7NKP - chains Q and a of the 14 polymer chains in the assembly; structure by electron microscopy, 4.06 A resolution (low resolution: residue-level contacts below are approximate; hydrogen-bond / salt-bridge calls are withheld).

[Chain Q]
Name: ATP synthase subunit c
Organism: Mycolicibacterium smegmatis (strain ATCC 700084 / mc(2)155)
UniProt: A0R205 (A0R205_MYCS2); residues 1-86 here = UniProt positions 1-86
Sequence (86 residues; row label = number of the first residue in the row):
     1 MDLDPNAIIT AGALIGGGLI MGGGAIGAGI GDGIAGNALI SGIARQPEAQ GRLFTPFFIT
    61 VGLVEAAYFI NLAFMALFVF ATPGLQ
Unresolved in the structure: 1-2

[Chain a]
Name: ATP synthase subunit a
Organism: Mycolicibacterium smegmatis (strain ATCC 700084 / mc(2)155)
UniProt: A0R206 (A0R206_MYCS2); numbering as in UniProt (aligned over 1-252)
Sequence (252 residues; numbered 1 to 252; the number before each row is that of its first residue):
     1 MLAAEEGGAA IHVGHHTLVF ELFGMTFNGD TILATAVTAV IVIALAFYLR AKVTSTGVPS
    61 GVQLFWEALT IQMRQQIEGS IGMKIAPFVL PLSVTIFVFI LISNWLAVLP LQYGGADGAA
   121 AELYKAPASD INFVLALALF VFVCYHAAGI WRRGIVGHPI KVVKGHVAFL APINIVEELA
   181 KPISLALRLF GNIFAGGILV ALIAMFPWYI QWFPNAVWKT FDLFVGLIQA FIFSLLTILY
   241 FSQSMELDHE DH
Unresolved in the structure: 1-9, 248-252

[Chain Q / chain a interface]
Pairs across the interface (17):
  Thr55(Q) - Phe231(a)
  Phe58(Q) - Phe224(a)
  Phe58(Q) - Ile228(a)
  Ile59(Q) - Phe231(a)
  Ile59(Q) - Ile232(a)
  Ile59(Q) - Leu235(a)
  Gly62(Q) - Arg188(a)
  Gly62(Q) - Ile232(a)
  Leu63(Q) - Arg188(a)
  Leu63(Q) - Ile232(a)
  Ala66(Q) - Arg188(a)
  Phe69(Q) - Ala195(a)
  Ile70(Q) - Leu187(a)
  Ile70(Q) - Arg188(a)
  Ala73(Q) - Phe194(a)
  Ala76(Q) - Ile198(a)
  Phe80(Q) - Ile11(a)
Other interface residues (no listed pair), chain Q (13 interface residues in all): Leu72, Phe74
Other interface residues (no listed pair), chain a (14 interface residues in all): Val13, Gly191, Asn192

[In short]
13 residues of chain Q face 14 of chain a across their interface.
Chain Q is ATP synthase subunit c and chain a is ATP synthase subunit a, both from Mycolicibacterium smegmatis
(strain ATCC 700084 / mc(2)155); the structure, Mycobacterium smegmatis ATP synthase Fo state 2, was
determined by electron microscopy, deposited together with 7NJK, 7NJL, 7NJM, 7NJN, 7NJO, 7NJP and 20 further
entries.
